Entry 9FWB (electron microscopy, 3.50 A resolution); this record covers chains D and C of the 4 polymer chains in the assembly.

== Chain D ==
Molecule: Outer membrane usher protein FimD
Organism: Escherichia coli
UniProt: P30130 (FIMD_ECOLI); residues 1-833 here correspond to UniProt positions 46-878 (UniProt number = residue number + 45)
Chain sequence (847 residues; numbered 1 to 847; the number before each row is that of its first residue):
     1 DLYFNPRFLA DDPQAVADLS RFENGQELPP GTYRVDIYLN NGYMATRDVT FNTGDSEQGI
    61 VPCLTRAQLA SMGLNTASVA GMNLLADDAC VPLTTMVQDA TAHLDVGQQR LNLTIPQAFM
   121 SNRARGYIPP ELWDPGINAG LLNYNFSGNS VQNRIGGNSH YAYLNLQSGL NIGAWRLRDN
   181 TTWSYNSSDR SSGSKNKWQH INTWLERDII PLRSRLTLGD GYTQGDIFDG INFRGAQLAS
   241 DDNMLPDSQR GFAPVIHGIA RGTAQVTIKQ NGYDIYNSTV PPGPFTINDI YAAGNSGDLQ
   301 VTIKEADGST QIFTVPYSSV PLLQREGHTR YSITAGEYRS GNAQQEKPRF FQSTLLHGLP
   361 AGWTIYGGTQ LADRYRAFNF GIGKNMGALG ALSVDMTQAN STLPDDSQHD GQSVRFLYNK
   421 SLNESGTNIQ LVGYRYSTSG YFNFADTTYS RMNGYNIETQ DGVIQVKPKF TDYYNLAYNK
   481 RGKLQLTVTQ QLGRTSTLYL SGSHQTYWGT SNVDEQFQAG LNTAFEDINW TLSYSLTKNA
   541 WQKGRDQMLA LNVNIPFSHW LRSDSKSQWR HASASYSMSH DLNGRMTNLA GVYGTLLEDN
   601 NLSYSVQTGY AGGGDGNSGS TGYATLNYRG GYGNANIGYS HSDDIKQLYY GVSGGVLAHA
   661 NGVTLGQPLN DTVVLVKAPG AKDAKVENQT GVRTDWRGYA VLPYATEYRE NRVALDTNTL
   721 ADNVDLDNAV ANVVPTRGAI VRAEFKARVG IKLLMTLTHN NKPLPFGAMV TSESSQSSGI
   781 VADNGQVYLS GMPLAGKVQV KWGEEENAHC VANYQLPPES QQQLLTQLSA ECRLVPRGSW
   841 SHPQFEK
Not modelled in the structure: 1-115, 188-193, 454-477, 614-616, 804-808, 834-847
Disulfides: Cys810-Cys832
Construct notes: conflict Pro348 (Thr393 in P30130); expression tag (834-847)

== Chain C ==
Molecule: Chaperone protein FimC
Organism: Escherichia coli
UniProt: P31697 (FIMC_ECOLI); residues 1-205 here correspond to UniProt positions 37-241 (UniProt number = residue number + 36)
Chain sequence (206 residues; numbered 0 to 205; the number before each row is that of its first residue; numbering starts at 0):
     0 MGVALGATRV IYPAGQKQEQ LAVTNNDENS TYLIQSWVEN ADGVKDGRFI VTPPLFAMKG
    60 KKENTLRILD ATNNQLPQDR ESLFWMNVKA IPSMDKSKLT ENTLQLAIIS RIKLYYRPAK
   120 LALPPDQAAE KLRFRRSANS LTLINPTPYY LTVTELNAGT RVLENALVPP MGESTVKLPS
   180 DAGSNITYRT INDYGALTPK MTGVME
Not modelled in the structure: 0, 93-100
Construct notes: initiating methionine (0)

== Interface between chain D and chain C ==
Pairs across the interface (34; chain D residue first):
  Arg562(D) - Pro123(C)
  Asp564(D) - Pro123(C)
  Asp564(D) - Pro124(C)
  Lys566(D) - Ala118(C)
  Glu687(D) - Gln19(C)  hydrogen bond
  Glu710(D) - Lys60(C)  salt bridge
  Arg712(D) - Glu62(C)  salt bridge
  Asp716(D) - Gln19(C)
  Thr717(D) - Gln17(C)
  Thr717(D) - Gln19(C)  hydrogen bond
  Asn718(D) - Gln15(C)
  Asn718(D) - Gln17(C)
  Val724(D) - Arg66(C)
  Asp725(D) - Arg66(C)  salt bridge
  Asn728(D) - Lys61(C)
  Asn728(D) - Asn63(C)  hydrogen bond
  Val730(D) - Glu62(C)
  Val730(D) - Thr64(C)
  Asn732(D) - Lys60(C)
  Phe766(D) - Gln34(C)
  Phe766(D) - Leu54(C)  hydrophobic
  Phe766(D) - Ile90(C)  hydrophobic
  Ile780(D) - Leu54(C)  hydrophobic
  Val781(D) - Leu54(C)
  Ala782(D) - Leu54(C)  hydrophobic
  Asp783(D) - Gln34(C)
  Asp783(D) - Lys44(C)
  Tyr788(D) - Thr51(C)
  Tyr788(D) - Pro53(C)
  Leu824(D) - Lys16(C)
  Leu824(D) - Leu68(C)  hydrophobic
  Leu825(D) - Thr51(C)
  Leu825(D) - Leu68(C)  hydrophobic
  Gln827(D) - Ile49(C)
Interface residues without a listed pair, chain D (28 interface residues in all): Ser563, Leu715, Ala729, Lys752, Leu754
Interface residues without a listed pair, chain C (27 interface residues in all): Leu32, Pro52, Leu120, Ala121, Asp125, Tyr148

== In short ==
28 residues of chain D and 27 residues of chain C are in contact, with 3 hydrogen bonds and 3 salt bridges.
Polar pairs include Glu710(D)-Lys60(C), Arg712(D)-Glu62(C) and Asp725(D)-Arg66(C).
Chain D is Outer membrane usher protein FimD and chain C is Chaperone protein FimC, both from Escherichia
coli; the structure, Cryo-EM structure of the type 1 pilus assembly platform as part of the FimA-bound
chaperone-usher pilus ..., was determined by electron microscopy (same publication as 9FW9, 9FX0, 9FX8, 9FXB,
9FXS and 9FY9).
